PDB entry 7UIF | electron microscopy, 4.60 A resolution (low resolution: residue-level contacts below are approximate; hydrogen-bond / salt-bridge calls are withheld) | chains r and t of the 33 polymer chains in the assembly

[Chain r]
Protein: Mediator of RNA polymerase II transcription subunit 18
From: Saccharomyces cerevisiae S288C
UniProt: P32585 (MED18_YEAST); residues 1-307 here = UniProt positions 1-307
Sequence (307 residues; numbered 1 to 307; the number before each row is that of its first residue):
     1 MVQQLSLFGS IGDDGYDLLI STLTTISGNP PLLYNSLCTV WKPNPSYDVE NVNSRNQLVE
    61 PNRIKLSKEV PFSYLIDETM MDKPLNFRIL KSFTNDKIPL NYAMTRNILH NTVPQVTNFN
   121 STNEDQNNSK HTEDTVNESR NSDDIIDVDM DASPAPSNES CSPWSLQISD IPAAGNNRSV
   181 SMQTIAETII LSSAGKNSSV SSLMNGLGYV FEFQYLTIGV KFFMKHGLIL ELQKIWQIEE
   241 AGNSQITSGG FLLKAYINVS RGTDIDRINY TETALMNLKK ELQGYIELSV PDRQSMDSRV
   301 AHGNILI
Disordered / not traced: 110-163
UniProt features mapped onto this chain:
  - mutagenesis: Thr-22 (T22I: In SRB5-1; suppresses the phenotypic defects of an RNA polymerase II CTD truncation)

[Chain t]
Protein: Mediator of RNA polymerase II transcription subunit 20
From: Saccharomyces cerevisiae S288C
UniProt: P34162 (MED20_YEAST); numbering as in UniProt (aligned over 1-210)
Sequence (210 residues; each row starts with the number of its first residue):
     1 MGKSAVIFVE RATPATLTEL KDALSNSILS VRDPWSIDFR TYRCSIKNLP ADVSKLMYSI
    61 TFHHHGRQTV LIKDNSAMVT TAAAADIPPA LVFNGSSTGV PESIDTILSS KLSNIWMQRQ
   121 LIKGDAGETL ILDGLTVRLV NLFSSTGFKG LLIELQADEA GEFETKIAGI EGHLAEIRAK
   181 EYKTSSDSLG PDTSNEICDL AYQYVRALEL
UniProt features mapped onto this chain:
  - mutagenesis: Pro-14 (P14H: In SRB2-1; suppresses the phenotypic defects of an RNA polymerase II CTD truncation)

[How chain r and chain t interact]
Pairs across the interface - 57 pairs, chain r then chain t:
  Met-1(r) with Val-100(t); Glu-102(t)
  Val-2(r) with Thr-98(t); Val-100(t)
  Leu-32(r) with Phe-93(t)
  Leu-33(r) with Phe-93(t)
  Tyr-34(r) with Asn-94(t)
  Asn-35(r) with Asn-94(t)
  Tyr-47(r) with Ile-46(t); Asn-48(t)
  Asp-48(r) with Ile-46(t); Asn-48(t)
  Val-49(r) with Ile-46(t)
  Glu-50(r) with Asn-48(t)
  Asn-51(r) with Ser-45(t); Asn-114(t)
  Val-52(r) with Asn-114(t)
  Val-59(r) with Asn-114(t)
  Ser-67(r) with Ser-96(t)
  Glu-69(r) with Ala-90(t); Asn-94(t)
  Trp-164(r) with Leu-91(t)
  Ser-165(r) with Ser-96(t)
  Asp-170(r) with Lys-111(t)
  Ala-186(r) with Ile-107(t)
  Glu-187(r) with Ser-97(t); Thr-98(t); Gly-99(t); Pro-101(t); Glu-102(t)
  Thr-188(r) with Pro-101(t); Glu-102(t); Ile-104(t)
  Ile-189(r) with Thr-80(t); Thr-81(t); Ile-87(t)
  Ile-190(r) with Met-78(t); Val-79(t)
  Leu-191(r) with Val-79(t); Thr-81(t)
  Ser-192(r) with Val-79(t); Asn-195(t)
  Ser-193(r) with Ala-77(t)
  Ala-194(r) with Ser-76(t); Ala-77(t)
  Gly-195(r) with Asn-75(t)
  Lys-196(r) with Asp-74(t); Asn-75(t)
  Asn-197(r) with Ser-76(t)
  Leu-203(r) with Met-78(t)
  Gly-206(r) with Trp-116(t)
  Leu-207(r) with Trp-116(t)
  Tyr-209(r) with Leu-112(t)
  Lys-221(r) with Phe-93(t); Asn-94(t); Gly-95(t)
  Asn-258(r) with Thr-98(t)
Interface residues without a listed pair, chain r (43 interface residues in all): Gln-4, Ser-36, Lys-68, Gln-167, Ile-168, Phe-223, Glu-231
Interface residues without a listed pair, chain t (43 interface residues in all): Lys-47, Leu-49, Pro-50, Met-57, Gln-68, Lys-73, Asp-86, Pro-88, Val-92, Ile-115, Leu-189, Cys-198

[Overview]
The chain r/chain t interface involves 43 residues from each chain. From UniProt: one mutagenesis site on
chain r; one mutagenesis site on chain t.
Chain r is Mediator of RNA polymerase II transcription subunit 18 and chain t is Mediator of RNA polymerase II
transcription subunit 20, both from Saccharomyces cerevisiae S288C; the structure, Mediator-PIC Early (Core
B), was determined by electron microscopy, deposited together with 7UI9, 7UIC, 7UIG, 7UIK, 7UIL and 7UIO.
